PDB entry 8XH7 | electron microscopy, 3.52 A resolution | chains A and B of the 6 polymer chains in the assembly

# Chain A (and B)
Name: Latent membrane protein 1
From: human gammaherpesvirus 4
Notes: chain B of this document is another copy of the same molecule, construct and numbering; everything in this record applies to it too
Reference sequence: Q7T6U2 (Q7T6U2_EBVG); residue numbers follow UniProt; this construct covers 24-185
Chain sequence (162 residues; row label = number of the first residue in the row):
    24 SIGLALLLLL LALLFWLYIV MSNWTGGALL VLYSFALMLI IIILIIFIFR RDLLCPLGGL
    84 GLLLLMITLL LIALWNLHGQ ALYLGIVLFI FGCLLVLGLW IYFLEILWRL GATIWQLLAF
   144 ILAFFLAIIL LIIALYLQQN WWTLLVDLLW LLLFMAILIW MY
Disordered / not traced: 185
Reported in the primary citation:
  - self-association interface (contacts with another copy of this molecule): Leu37, Tyr106, Leu107, Val110, Leu111, Phe114, Leu168
  - conformationally variable residues (loop rearrangement): Trp47

# How chain A and chain B interact
Contacting residue pairs (70; chain A residue first):
  Ser24(A) - Cys78(B)  hydrogen bond
  Leu27(A) - Cys78(B)
  Leu27(A) - Leu122(B)  hydrophobic
  Leu30(A) - Leu118(B)  hydrophobic
  Leu31(A) - Gly82(B)
  Leu31(A) - Met89(B)  hydrophobic
  Leu34(A) - Leu86(B)  hydrophobic
  Leu34(A) - Leu118(B)  hydrophobic
  Ala35(A) - Met89(B)  hydrophobic
  Leu37(A) - Leu111(B)  hydrophobic
  Phe38(A) - Met89(B)
  Phe38(A) - Ile90(B)  hydrophobic
  Phe38(A) - Leu93(B)  hydrophobic
  Phe38(A) - Leu111(B)  hydrophobic
  Tyr41(A) - Leu93(B)  hydrophobic
  Tyr41(A) - Leu97(B)
  Tyr41(A) - Leu100(B)
  Tyr41(A) - Ala104(B)  hydrogen bond (side chain-backbone)
  Tyr41(A) - Leu107(B)  hydrophobic
  Tyr41(A) - Gly108(B)
  Tyr41(A) - Leu111(B)  hydrophobic
  Ile42(A) - Ala96(B)  hydrophobic
  Ser45(A) - Leu100(B)
  Ser45(A) - Ala104(B)
  Asn46(A) - Leu100(B)
  Tyr56(A) - Tyr56(B)
  Tyr56(A) - Ile95(B)  hydrophobic
  Tyr56(A) - Asn99(B)
  Ala59(A) - Leu92(B)  hydrophobic
  Leu60(A) - Met89(B)  hydrophobic
  Leu60(A) - Leu92(B)  hydrophobic
  Ile63(A) - Leu85(B)  hydrophobic
  Ile63(A) - Met89(B)  hydrophobic
  Leu67(A) - Leu85(B)  hydrophobic
  Phe70(A) - Leu77(B)
  Leu77(A) - Phe70(B)  hydrophobic
  Cys78(A) - Ser24(B)  hydrogen bond
  Cys78(A) - Leu27(B)  hydrophobic
  Gly82(A) - Leu31(B)
  Leu85(A) - Ile66(B)  hydrophobic
  Leu85(A) - Leu67(B)  hydrophobic
  Leu86(A) - Leu31(B)  hydrophobic
  Leu86(A) - Leu34(B)  hydrophobic
  Leu88(A) - Ile63(B)  hydrophobic
  Leu88(A) - Leu88(B)  hydrophobic
  Met89(A) - Ala35(B)  hydrophobic
  Met89(A) - Phe38(B)  hydrophobic
  Met89(A) - Ile63(B)  hydrophobic
  Leu92(A) - Ala59(B)  hydrophobic
  Leu92(A) - Leu60(B)  hydrophobic
  Leu92(A) - Ile63(B)  hydrophobic
  Leu93(A) - Phe38(B)  hydrophobic
  Leu93(A) - Tyr41(B)  hydrophobic
  Ile95(A) - Tyr56(B)  hydrophobic
  Ala96(A) - Ile42(B)  hydrophobic
  Leu97(A) - Tyr41(B)
  Leu100(A) - Tyr41(B)
  Leu100(A) - Asn46(B)
  Ala104(A) - Tyr41(B)  hydrogen bond (backbone-side chain)
  Ala104(A) - Ser45(B)
  Leu107(A) - Tyr41(B)  hydrophobic
  Gly108(A) - Tyr41(B)
  Leu111(A) - Phe38(B)
  Leu111(A) - Tyr41(B)  hydrophobic
  Gly115(A) - Leu34(B)
  Gly115(A) - Phe38(B)
  Leu118(A) - Leu30(B)  hydrophobic
  Leu118(A) - Leu31(B)  hydrophobic
  Leu118(A) - Leu34(B)  hydrophobic
  Leu122(A) - Leu27(B)  hydrophobic
Also at the interface, not in a pair above, chain A (40 interface residues in all): Ile66, Leu105
Also at the interface, not in a pair above, chain B (40 interface residues in all): Leu37

# In short
The chain A/chain B interface involves 40 residues from each chain, with 4 hydrogen bonds. Polar contacts
include Ser24(A)-Cys78(B) and Tyr41(A)-Ala104(B). The paper reports conformational variability at Trp47(A); a
self-association interface involving Leu37(A), Tyr106(A) and Leu107(A) among others.
Chain A and chain B are both Latent membrane protein 1 (human gammaherpesvirus 4); the structure, Structure of
EBV LMP1 oligomer, was determined by electron microscopy together with 8XH6 from the same study.
